Entry 9K8Q (X-ray diffraction, 3.30 A resolution); this record covers chains A and B of the 3 polymer chains in the assembly.

[Chain A (and B)]
Molecule: Spm14
From: Spiromastix sp. SCSIO F190
Notes: chain B of this document is another copy of the same molecule, construct and numbering; everything in this record applies to it too
Sequence (293 residues; each row starts with the number of its first residue):
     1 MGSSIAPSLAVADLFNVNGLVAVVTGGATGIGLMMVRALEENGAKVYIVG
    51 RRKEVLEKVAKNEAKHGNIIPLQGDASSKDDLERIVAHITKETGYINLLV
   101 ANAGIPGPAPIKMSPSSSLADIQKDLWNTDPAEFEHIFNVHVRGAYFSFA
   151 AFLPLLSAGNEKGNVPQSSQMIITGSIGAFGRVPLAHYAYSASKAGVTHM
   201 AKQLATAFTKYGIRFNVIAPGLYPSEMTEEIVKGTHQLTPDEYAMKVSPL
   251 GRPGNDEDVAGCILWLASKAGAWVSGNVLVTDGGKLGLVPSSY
Not modelled in the structure: 1-8, 221-253, 281-293 (chain B: 1-9, 109-114, 221-253, 281-293)

[How chain A and chain B interact]
Contacting residue pairs (30):
  L119(A) - L153(B)
  L119(A) - S157(B)
  I122(A) - L153(B)  hydrophobic
  I122(A) - F208(B)  hydrophobic
  I122(A) - Y211(B)  hydrophobic
  Q123(A) - E83(B)
  Q123(A) - A150(B)
  Q123(A) - L153(B)
  Q123(A) - P154(B)
  L126(A) - Y146(B)  hydrogen bond (backbone-side chain)
  L126(A) - F147(B)
  L126(A) - F149(B)  hydrophobic
  L126(A) - A150(B)  hydrophobic
  L126(A) - F208(B)  hydrophobic
  W127(A) - K79(B)  hydrogen bond (backbone-side chain)
  W127(A) - L82(B)  hydrophobic
  W127(A) - F147(B)
  W127(A) - A150(B)  hydrophobic
  W127(A) - A151(B)
  T129(A) - Y146(B)  hydrogen bond
  P131(A) - R143(B)
  P131(A) - Y146(B)  hydrophobic
  P184(A) - A207(B)
  P184(A) - F208(B)  hydrophobic
  P184(A) - Y211(B)
  L185(A) - Q203(B)
  L185(A) - A207(B)  hydrophobic
  L185(A) - F208(B)  hydrophobic
  Y188(A) - H199(B)  hydrogen bond
  Y188(A) - Q203(B)
Interface residues without a listed pair, chain A (12 interface residues in all): D125, D130
Interface residues without a listed pair, chain B (19 interface residues in all): M200, L204

[In short]
The interface between chain A and chain B involves 12 residues on one side and 19 on the other, with 4
hydrogen bonds. Polar pairs include L126(A)-Y146(B), W127(A)-K79(B) and T129(A)-Y146(B).
Both chains are Spm14 (Spiromastix sp. SCSIO F190). Entry 9K8Q (Structure of Promiscuous Short Chain reductase
Spm14) was determined by X-ray diffraction, deposited together with 9K8R.
